8CN1 - chains A and L of the 24 polymer chains in the assembly; structure by X-ray diffraction, 2.09 A resolution.

== Chain A (and L) ==
Molecule: Disks large homolog 1
Source organism: Homo sapiens
Notes: chain L of this document is another copy of the same molecule, construct and numbering; everything in this record applies to it too
Reference sequence: Q12959 (DLG1_HUMAN); numbering as in UniProt (aligned over 219-311)
Chain sequence (116 residues; numbered 203 to 318; the number before each row is that of its first residue):
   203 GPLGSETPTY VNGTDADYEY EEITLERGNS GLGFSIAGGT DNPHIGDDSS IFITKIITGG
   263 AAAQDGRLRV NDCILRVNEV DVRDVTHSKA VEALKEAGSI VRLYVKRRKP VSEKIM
Not modelled in the structure: 203-218, 245-246, 312-318 (chain L: 203-213, 312-318)
Sequence notes: expression tag (203-218, 312-318)
Curated features (UniProtKB/Swiss-Prot):
  - modified residue: S232 (Phosphoserine)

== How chain A and chain L interact ==
Pairs across the interface - 5 pairs, chain A then chain L:
  T242(A) with Y222(L)
  D249(A) with R285(L)
  S251(A) with Y306(L), hydrogen bond
  D286(A) with Y222(L); Y306(L), hydrogen bond
Interface residues without a listed pair, chain A (5 interface residues in all): R285
Interface residues without a listed pair, chain L (4 interface residues in all): D283

== Summary ==
Chain A and chain L form an interface of 5 and 4 residues respectively; the contacts include 2 hydrogen bonds.
Polar contacts include S251(A)-Y306(L) and D286(A)-Y306(L).
Both chains are Disks large homolog 1 (Homo sapiens). Entry 8CN1 (hDLG1-PDZ1 in complex with a TAX1 peptide
from HTLV-1) was determined by X-ray diffraction (same publication as 8CN3).
